PDB entry 3CX7 | X-ray diffraction, 2.25 A resolution | chains A and B

[Chain A]
Molecule: Guanine Nucleotide-Binding Protein Galpha 13
From: Mus musculus
Notes: fragment: N-terminally truncated
Reference sequence: P27601 (GNA13_MOUSE); residues 41-377 here = UniProt positions 41-377
Sequence (338 residues; each row starts with the number of its first residue):
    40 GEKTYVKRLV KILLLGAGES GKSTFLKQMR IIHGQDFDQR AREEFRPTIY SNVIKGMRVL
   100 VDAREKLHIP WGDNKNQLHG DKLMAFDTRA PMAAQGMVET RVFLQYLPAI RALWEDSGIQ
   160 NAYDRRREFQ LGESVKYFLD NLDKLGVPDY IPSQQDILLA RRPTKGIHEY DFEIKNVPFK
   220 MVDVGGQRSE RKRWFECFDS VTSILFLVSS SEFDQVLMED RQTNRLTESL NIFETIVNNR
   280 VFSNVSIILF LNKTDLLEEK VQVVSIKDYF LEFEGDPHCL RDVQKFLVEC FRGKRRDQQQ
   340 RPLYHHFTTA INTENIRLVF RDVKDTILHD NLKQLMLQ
Unresolved in the structure: 40-46, 337-340, 370-377
Construct notes: expression tag (40)
Metal / ion sites: Mg2+: S62, T203 (together with GDP)
Ligand contacts:
  - tetrafluoroaluminate (ALF): A56, G57, E58, K61, R200, R201, P202, T203, V223, G224, G225, Q226
  - GDP (guanosine-5'-diphosphate): A56, G57, E58, S59, G60, K61, S62, T63, S173, L197, L198, A199, R200, R201, T203, N291, K292, D294, L295, T347, T348, A349, I350
UniProt features mapped onto this chain:
  - region: K50 to T63 (G1 motif), D195 to T203 (G2 motif), F218 to R227 (G3 motif), I287 to D294 (G4 motif), T347 to T352 (G5 motif)
  - binding site (GTP): E58 to T63, S173, L197 to R200, N291 to D294, A349
  - binding site (Mg(2+)): S62, T203
  - modified residue: T203 (Phosphothreonine)
From the paper describing this entry:
  - catalytic residues: R200, Q226
  - conformationally variable residues: K204
  - binding site for tetrafluoroaluminate: Q226

[Chain B]
Molecule: Glutamate Transporter Associated Protein 48
From: Rattus norvegicus
Notes: fragment: RhoGEF-RGS (rgRGS) Domain
Reference sequence: Q9ES67 (ARHGB_RAT); numbering as in UniProt (aligned over 307-508)
Sequence (203 residues; row label = number of the first residue in the row):
   306 GLIIGPEEDY DPGYFNNESD IIFQDLEKLK SHPAYLVVFL RYILSQADPG PLLFYLCSEV
   366 YQQTNPKDSR SLGKDIWNIF LEKNAPLRVK IPEMLQAEID LRLRNNEDPR NVLCEAQEAV
   426 MLEIQEQIND YRSKRTLGLG SLYGENDLLG LDGDPLRERQ MAEKQLAALG DILSKYEEDR
   486 SAPMDFAVNT FMSHAGIRLR ESR
Unresolved in the structure: 306, 319-321, 503-508
Construct notes: expression tag (306)
From the paper describing this entry:
  - conformationally variable residues (order/disorder transition): L307 to G318
  - mutagenesis - Y315F: unchanged catalytic activity with Guanine Nucleotide-Binding Protein Galpha 13 (chain A)

[How chain A and chain B interact]
Pairs across the interface (58):
  K94(A) - P311(B)
  R97(A) - I309(B)
  V98(A) - I309(B)
  V98(A) - G310(B)
  V98(A) - P311(B)
  D101(A) - I308(B)
  D101(A) - I309(B)  hydrogen bond (side chain-backbone)
  K105(A) - L307(B)
  K105(A) - I308(B)
  L106(A) - I308(B)  hydrophobic
  T127(A) - E313(B)  hydrogen bond
  R128(A) - E313(B)
  A133(A) - D314(B)
  F168(A) - I308(B)  hydrophobic
  Q169(A) - P311(B)
  R200(A) - E312(B)  salt bridge
  P202(A) - E312(B)
  K204(A) - D314(B)
  Q226(A) - Y315(B)
  R227(A) - Y315(B)
  R227(A) - T441(B)
  R227(A) - G443(B)
  S228(A) - Y315(B)  hydrogen bond (backbone-side chain)
  S228(A) - D316(B)
  S228(A) - P317(B)
  R230(A) - L442(B)  hydrogen bond (side chain-backbone)
  R230(A) - G443(B)
  K231(A) - G443(B)
  K231(A) - S446(B)  hydrogen bond (backbone-side chain)
  F234(A) - S446(B)
  F234(A) - N451(B)
  F237(A) - L447(B)  hydrophobic
  M257(A) - Y315(B)  hydrophobic
  E258(A) - Y315(B)
  R260(A) - L307(B)
  R260(A) - I308(B)  hydrogen bond (side chain-backbone)
  R260(A) - G310(B)
  E267(A) - L442(B)
  E273(A) - K439(B)  salt bridge
  T274(A) - Q351(B)  hydrogen bond (backbone-side chain)
  T274(A) - K439(B)
  T274(A) - L444(B)
  T274(A) - Y448(B)
  N277(A) - S350(B)
  N277(A) - Q351(B)
  N278(A) - S350(B)
  N278(A) - Q351(B)
  N278(A) - L447(B)
  N278(A) - Y448(B)
  R279(A) - L349(B)  hydrogen bond (side chain-backbone)
  R279(A) - S350(B)  hydrogen bond (backbone-backbone)
  R279(A) - Q351(B)
  R279(A) - A352(B)
  R279(A) - K480(B)
  R279(A) - Y481(B)  hydrogen bond
  S282(A) - K480(B)  hydrogen bond
  N283(A) - K480(B)  hydrogen bond
  R335(A) - Q351(B)  hydrogen bond (side chain-backbone)
Interface residues without a listed pair, chain A (41 interface residues in all): E58, A102, E167, W233, N270, I271, V280, F281
Interface residues without a listed pair, chain B (27 interface residues in all): I348
Interface features reported in the paper:
  - residue pairs: Y315(B)-S228(A) (hydrogen bond)

[In short]
The interface between chain A and chain B involves 41 residues on one side and 27 on the other; the contacts
include 13 hydrogen bonds and 2 salt bridges. Polar contacts include R200(A)-E312(B), E273(A)-K439(B) and
D101(A)-I309(B). The paper describes a hydrogen bond between Y315(B) and S228(A). The paper reports catalytic
residues R200(A) and Q226(A); Y315F of chain B leaves catalytic activity with Guanine Nucleotide-Binding
Protein Galpha 13 (chain A) unchanged.
Chain A is Guanine Nucleotide-Binding Protein Galpha 13 (Mus musculus) and chain B is Glutamate Transporter
Associated Protein 48 (Rattus norvegicus); the structure, Crystal Structure of PDZRhoGEF rgRGS Domain in a
Complex with Galpha-13 Bound to GDP-AlF4, was determined by X-ray diffraction, deposited together with 3CX6
and 3CX8.
